6ESQ - chains F and J of the 12 polymer chains in the assembly; structure by X-ray diffraction, 2.95 A resolution.

Chain F:
Molecule: Pfam DUF35
From: Methanothermococcus thermolithotrophicus
Notes: engineered mutation(s): wild-type
Amino-acid sequence (130 residues; each row starts with the number of its first residue):
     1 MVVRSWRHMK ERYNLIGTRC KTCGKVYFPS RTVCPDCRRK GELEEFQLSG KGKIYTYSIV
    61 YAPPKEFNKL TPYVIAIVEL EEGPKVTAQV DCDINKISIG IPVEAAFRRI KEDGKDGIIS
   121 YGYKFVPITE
Disordered / not traced: 1
Bound ions: Zn2+: Cys23, Cys34, Cys37

Chain J:
Molecule: HydroxyMethylGlutaryl-CoA synthase
From: Methanothermococcus thermolithotrophicus
Notes: EC 2.3.3.10; engineered mutation(s): wild-type
Amino-acid sequence (349 residues; each row starts with the number of its first residue):
     1 MKDIGIVGYG SYIPKYRIKV EEIAKVWGKD PEAIKKGLVV NEKSVPSPDE DTATIAVEAA
    61 RNAVKRAGIN AEKIGAVYVG SESHPYAVKP TSATVAEAIG ATPDLTAADL EFACKAGTAG
   121 IQMCMGLVGS GLIEYGMAIG ADTAQGAPGD ALEYTASAGG AAYIIGNKKD EMIAVFNGTY
   181 SYTTDTPDFW RREGQSYPKH GGRFTGEPAY FKHVLNAAKG IMEKMGTTVK DYDYCVFHQP
   241 NGKFYIKAAK SLGFTNEQYK YGLLTPYLGN TYSGAVPLGL SNILDHAEEG ARILAVSYGS
   301 GAGSDAFDIT VTERIKEVVD KAPKTLDLLN RKKYIDYAVY VKYRGKIKI
Disordered / not traced: 1
Bound ions: K+: Glu111 (shared with 1 residue of chain L)
Reported in the primary citation:
  - catalytic residues: Cys114

How chain F and chain J interact:
Residue-residue contacts - 7 pairs, chain F then chain J:
  Tyr61(F) with Lys29(J), hydrogen bond (backbone-side chain)
  Lys65(F) with Lys199(J)
  Asn68(F) with Trp27(J); Gly149(J)
  Thr71(F) with Trp27(J); Gly28(J)
  Pro72(F) with Gly28(J)
Interface residues without a listed pair, chain F (6 interface residues in all): Ala62

Summary:
6 residues of chain F and 5 residues of chain J are in contact; the contacts include 1 hydrogen bond. Its one
hydrogen-bonded contact is Tyr61(F)-Lys29(J). Cys23(F), Cys34(F) and Cys37(F) coordinate Zn2+. The paper
reports the catalytic residue Cys114(J).
Here chain F is Pfam DUF35 and chain J is HydroxyMethylGlutaryl-CoA synthase, both from Methanothermococcus
thermolithotrophicus. Entry 6ESQ (Structure of the acetoacetyl-CoA thiolase/HMG-CoA synthase complex from
Methanothermococcus thermolithotrophicus soaked with acetyl-CoA) was determined by X-ray diffraction (same
publication as 6ET9).
